Entry 6FVT (electron microscopy, 4.10 A resolution (low resolution: residue-level contacts below are approximate; hydrogen-bond / salt-bridge calls are withheld)); this record covers chains V and U of the 47 polymer chains in the assembly.

# Chain V
Molecule: Ubiquitin carboxyl-terminal hydrolase RPN11
From: Saccharomyces cerevisiae (strain ATCC 204508 / S288c)
Notes: EC 3.4.19.12
UniProtKB: P43588 (RPN11_YEAST); numbering as in UniProt (aligned over 18-306)
Chain sequence (289 residues; row label = number of the first residue in the row):
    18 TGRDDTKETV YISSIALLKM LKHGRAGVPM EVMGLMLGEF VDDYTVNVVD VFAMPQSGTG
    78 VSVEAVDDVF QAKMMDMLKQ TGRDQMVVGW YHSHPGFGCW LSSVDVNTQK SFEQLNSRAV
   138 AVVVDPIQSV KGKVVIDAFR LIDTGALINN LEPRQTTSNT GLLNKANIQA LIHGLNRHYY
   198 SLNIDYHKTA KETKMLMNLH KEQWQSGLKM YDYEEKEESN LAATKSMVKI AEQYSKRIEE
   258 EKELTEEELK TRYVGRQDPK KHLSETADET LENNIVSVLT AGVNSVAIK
UniProt features mapped onto this chain:
  - motif: His-109 to Asp-122 (JAMM motif)
  - binding site (Zn(2+)): His-109, His-111, Asp-122
  - natural variant: Lys-208 (K208Q: In strain: NRRL Y-53), Ala-239 (A239T: In strain: NRRL Y-53), Thr-262 (T262S: In strain: NRRL Y-53), Leu-280 to Ser-281 (sequence variant, change not given here; In strain: NRRL Y-53)
  - mutagenesis: His-109 (H109A: Stabilizes ubiquitin pathway substrates; when associated wirh Ala-111), His-111 (H111A: Stabilizes ubiquitin pathway substrates; when associated wirh Ala-109)

# Chain U
Molecule: 26S proteasome regulatory subunit RPN8
From: Saccharomyces cerevisiae (strain ATCC 204508 / S288c)
UniProtKB: Q08723 (RPN8_YEAST); numbering as in UniProt (aligned over 1-304)
Chain sequence (304 residues; each row starts with the number of its first residue):
     1 MSLQHEKVTI APLVLLSALD HYERTQTKEN KRCVGVILGD ANSSTIRVTN SFALPFEEDE
    61 KNSDVWFLDH NYIENMNEMC KKINAKEKLI GWYHSGPKLR ASDLKINELF KKYTQNNPLL
   121 LIVDVKQQGV GLPTDAYVAI EQVKDDGTST EKTFLHLPCT IEAEEAEEIG VEHLLRDVRD
   181 QAAGGLSIRL TNQLKSLKGL QSKLKDVVEY LDKVINKELP INHTILGKLQ DVFNLLPNLG
   241 TPDDDEIDVE NHDRINISNN LQKALTVKTN DELMVIYISN LVRSIIAFDD LIENKIQNKK
   301 IQEQ
UniProt features mapped onto this chain:
  - modified residue: Ser-2 (N-acetylserine)

# Interface between chain V and chain U
Residue-residue contacts (124):
  Ser-31(V) with Leu-16(U); Leu-174(U)
  Ile-32(V) with Leu-13(U); Leu-16(U); Ser-17(U); Asp-20(U)
  Leu-34(V) with His-173(U)
  Leu-35(V) with Leu-13(U); Leu-16(U); Glu-167(U)
  Lys-36(V) with Leu-13(U); Asn-50(U); Phe-52(U)
  Leu-38(V) with Ala-166(U)
  Lys-39(V) with Leu-13(U); Thr-49(U); Glu-164(U); Glu-167(U)
  Arg-42(V) with Glu-164(U); Glu-165(U); Ala-166(U)
  Val-66(V) with Arg-24(U)
  Pro-72(V) with Met-79(U)
  Phe-87(V) with Met-79(U)
  Lys-90(V) with Asn-75(U)
  Met-91(V) with Met-79(U)
  Met-94(V) with Tyr-72(U); Asn-75(U); Met-76(U)
  Gln-97(V) with Pro-55(U)
  Thr-98(V) with Arg-24(U); Thr-25(U); Leu-54(U); Pro-55(U); Tyr-72(U)
  Gly-99(V) with Arg-24(U)
  Arg-100(V) with His-21(U); Arg-24(U); Phe-52(U); Ala-53(U); Tyr-72(U)
  Gln-102(V) with Arg-24(U)
  Pro-143(V) with Glu-165(U)
  Ile-144(V) with Glu-165(U)
  Lys-150(V) with His-173(U)
  Val-151(V) with Ile-169(U); His-173(U)
  Tyr-203(V) with His-173(U)
  Lys-205(V) with Leu-174(U); Arg-176(U)
  Lys-208(V) with Leu-19(U); Glu-23(U); Val-125(U); Gln-127(U)
  Glu-209(V) with Leu-16(U); Asp-20(U)
  Lys-211(V) with Gln-127(U); Gly-129(U)
  Met-212(V) with Gln-127(U); Pro-133(U)
  Leu-213(V) with Pro-12(U); Leu-174(U)
  Met-214(V) with Asp-177(U); Asp-180(U); Gln-181(U)
  Asn-215(V) with Val-130(U); Gly-131(U); Leu-132(U); Gln-181(U)
  Leu-216(V) with Leu-132(U); Thr-160(U); Ile-161(U); Arg-179(U)
  His-217(V) with Gly-131(U); Leu-132(U); Gln-181(U)
  Lys-218(V) with Leu-132(U); Thr-134(U); Asp-135(U)
  Glu-219(V) with Cys-159(U)
  Gln-220(V) with Gln-181(U); Asn-192(U); Ser-196(U)
  Trp-221(V) with Ser-196(U); Gly-199(U); Leu-200(U)
  Gly-224(V) with Gln-193(U); Ser-196(U)
  Leu-225(V) with Gln-193(U); Ser-196(U); Leu-197(U); Leu-200(U)
  Tyr-230(V) with Glu-250(U); Arg-254(U)
  Glu-234(V) with Glu-250(U)
  Thr-241(V) with Ile-257(U)
  Met-244(V) with Ala-264(U)
  Tyr-251(V) with Lys-268(U); Asp-271(U)
  Lys-277(V) with Lys-268(U); Asp-271(U); Glu-272(U)
  Leu-280(V) with Lys-268(U)
  Ala-284(V) with Leu-261(U)
  Thr-287(V) with Leu-261(U)
  Leu-288(V) with Ser-258(U); Leu-261(U); Gln-262(U); Leu-265(U)
  Glu-289(V) with Leu-186(U); Arg-189(U)
  Asn-291(V) with Arg-254(U); Ile-257(U); Ser-258(U)
  Val-293(V) with Leu-186(U); Arg-189(U)
  Ser-294(V) with Arg-254(U)
  Val-295(V) with Arg-254(U)
  Leu-296(V) with Gln-193(U)
  Thr-297(V) with Gln-193(U)
  Ala-298(V) with Arg-254(U)
  Ser-302(V) with Leu-239(U)
  Ile-305(V) with Leu-236(U)
  Lys-306(V) with Pro-237(U)
Interface residues without a listed pair, chain V (72 interface residues in all): His-40, Ala-43, Leu-54, Asp-67, Ala-70, Gly-149, Thr-210, Asn-237, Ser-281, Asn-290, Val-300
Interface residues without a listed pair, chain U (84 interface residues in all): Leu-15, Ser-51, Lys-82, Ile-83, Val-123, Gln-128, His-156, Pro-158, Gly-170, Val-171, Leu-175, Gly-185, Lys-195, Lys-203, Ile-247, Asp-253, Ile-255, Val-267

# Summary
The interface between chain V and chain U involves 72 residues on one side and 84 on the other. From UniProt:
3 Zn2+-binding residues and 2 mutagenesis sites on chain V.
Chain V is Ubiquitin carboxyl-terminal hydrolase RPN11 and chain U is 26S proteasome regulatory subunit RPN8,
both from Saccharomyces cerevisiae (strain ATCC 204508 / S288c); the structure, 26S proteasome, s1 state, was
determined by electron microscopy, deposited together with 6FVW, 6FVU, 6FVV, 6FVX and 6FVY.
